2AEZ - chain A; structure by X-ray diffraction, 3.05 A resolution.

[Chain A]
Name: fructan 1-exohydrolase IIa
Source organism: Cichorium intybus
Notes: EC 3.2.1.153
UniProtKB: Q93X60 (Q93X60_CICIN); residues 1-543 here correspond to UniProt positions 39-581 (UniProt number = residue number + 38)
Amino-acid sequence (543 residues; numbered 1 to 543; the number before each row is that of its first residue):
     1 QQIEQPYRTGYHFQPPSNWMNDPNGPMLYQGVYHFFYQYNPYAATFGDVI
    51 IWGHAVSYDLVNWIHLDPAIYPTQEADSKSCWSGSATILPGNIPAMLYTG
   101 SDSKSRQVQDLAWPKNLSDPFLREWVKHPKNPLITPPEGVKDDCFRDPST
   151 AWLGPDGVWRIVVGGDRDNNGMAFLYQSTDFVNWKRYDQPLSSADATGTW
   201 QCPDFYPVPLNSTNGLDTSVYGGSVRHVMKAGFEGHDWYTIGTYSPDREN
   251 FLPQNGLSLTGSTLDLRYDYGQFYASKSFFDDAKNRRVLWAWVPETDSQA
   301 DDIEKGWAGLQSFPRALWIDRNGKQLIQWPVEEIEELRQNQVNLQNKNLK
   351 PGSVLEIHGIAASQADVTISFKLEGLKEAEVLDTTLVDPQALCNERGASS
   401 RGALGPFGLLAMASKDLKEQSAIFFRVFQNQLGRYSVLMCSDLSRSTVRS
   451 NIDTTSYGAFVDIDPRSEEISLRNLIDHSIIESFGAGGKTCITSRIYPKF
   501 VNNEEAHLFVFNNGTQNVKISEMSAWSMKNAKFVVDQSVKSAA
Disordered / not traced: 1-2, 539-543
Construct notes: engineered mutation Gln201 (Glu239 in Q93X60)
Disulfide bonds: Cys393-Cys440
Covalent attachments: N-acetylglucosamine (NAG) linked to Asn116; glycan linked to Asn513

[In short]
Covalently linked N-acetylglucosamine: at Asn116.
Chain A is fructan 1-exohydrolase IIa (Cichorium intybus); the structure, Crystal structure of fructan
1-exohydrolase IIa (E201Q) from Cichorium intybus in complex with 1-kestose, was determined by X-ray
diffraction (same publication as 2ADD, 2ADE and 2AEY).
